PDB entry 3JCG | electron microscopy, 7.06 A resolution (low resolution: residue-level contacts below are approximate; hydrogen-bond / salt-bridge calls are withheld) | chains D and E of the 5 polymer chains in the assembly

== Chain D (and E) ==
Molecule: Magnesium transport protein CorA
From: Thermotoga maritima
Notes: chain E of this document is another copy of the same molecule, construct and numbering; everything in this record applies to it too
UniProtKB: Q9WZ31 (CORA_THEMA); residue numbers follow UniProt; this construct covers 1-351
Amino-acid sequence (351 residues; each row starts with the number of its first residue):
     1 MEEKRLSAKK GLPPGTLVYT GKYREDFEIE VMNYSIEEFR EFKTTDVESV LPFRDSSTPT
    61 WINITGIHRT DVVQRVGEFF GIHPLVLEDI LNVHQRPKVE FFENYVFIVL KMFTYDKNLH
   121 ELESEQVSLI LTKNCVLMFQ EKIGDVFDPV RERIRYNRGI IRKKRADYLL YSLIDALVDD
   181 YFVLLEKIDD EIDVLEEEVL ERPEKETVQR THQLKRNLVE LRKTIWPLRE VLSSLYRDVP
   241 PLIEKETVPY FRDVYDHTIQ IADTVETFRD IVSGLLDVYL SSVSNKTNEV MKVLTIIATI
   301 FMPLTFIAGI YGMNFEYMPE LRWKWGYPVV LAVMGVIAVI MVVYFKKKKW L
Not modelled in the structure: 1-18, 350-351 (chain E: 1-16, 348-351)
UniProt features mapped onto this chain:
  - motif: Gly312 to Asn314 (Probable selectivity filter)
  - site: Asn288 (Essential for ion permeation), Leu294 (Important for closing the ion permeation pathway in the closed state), Thr295 (Threonine that confers selectivity for Co(2+) transport)
  - mutagenesis: Asp89 (D89F/K: Decreases ion transport), Asp253 (D253K: Increases protein stability. Decreases ion transport), Leu280 (L280A: Decreases ion transport), Asn288 (N288L: Abolishes Co(2+) uptake), Met291 (M291A: No effect on ion transport), Leu294 (L294A/V: Increases ion transport by suppression of an obstruction in the transmembrane ion permeation pathway), Thr295 (T295L: Strongly reduces Co(2+) uptake. Abolishes Co(2+) uptake; when associated with L-299; T295M: Strongly reduces Co(2+) uptake ...), Thr299 (T299L: Reduces Co(2+) uptake. Abolishes Co(2+) uptake; when associated with L-295; T299M: No effect on Co(2+) uptake; T299S: Abolishes Co(2+) uptake), Pro303 (P303A/G/I: Increases ion transport by suppression of a kink in the transmembrane ion permeation pathway), Thr305 (T305L: Abolishes Co(2+) uptake), Ile310 (I310A: Increases ion transport), Tyr311 (Y311A: Abolishes pentamerization. Abolishes ion transport; Y311F: No effect on pentamerization. No effect on ion transport), 7 further mutagenesis entries in UniProt

== Chain D / chain E interface ==
Residue-residue contacts (7; chain D residue first):
  Gly309(D) - Ala308(E)
  Met313(D) - Tyr311(E)
  Met313(D) - Gly312(E)
  Asn314(D) - Tyr311(E)
  Lys349(D) - Lys286(E)
  Lys349(D) - Glu289(E)
  Lys349(D) - Val290(E)
Interface residues without a listed pair, chain D (6 interface residues in all): Gly312, Glu316
Interface residues without a listed pair, chain E (9 interface residues in all): Glu320, Leu321, Tyr327

== In short ==
The interface between chain D and chain E involves 6 residues on one side and 9 on the other. Curated
annotation (UniProt) lists 19 mutagenesis sites on chain D.
Chain D and chain E are both Magnesium transport protein CorA (Thermotoga maritima); the structure, Cryo-EM
structure of the magnesium channel CorA in the magnesium-free, asymmetric open state I, was determined by
electron microscopy, deposited together with 3JCF and 3JCH.
